4QQC - chain A; structure by X-ray diffraction, 2.40 A resolution.

[Chain A]
Protein: Fibroblast growth factor receptor 4
Organism: Homo sapiens
Notes: EC 2.7.10.1; fragment: Kinase domain Of FGF Receptor 4
UniProtKB: P22455 (FGFR4_HUMAN); numbering as in UniProt (aligned over 445-753)
Amino-acid sequence (323 residues; row label = number of the first residue in the row):
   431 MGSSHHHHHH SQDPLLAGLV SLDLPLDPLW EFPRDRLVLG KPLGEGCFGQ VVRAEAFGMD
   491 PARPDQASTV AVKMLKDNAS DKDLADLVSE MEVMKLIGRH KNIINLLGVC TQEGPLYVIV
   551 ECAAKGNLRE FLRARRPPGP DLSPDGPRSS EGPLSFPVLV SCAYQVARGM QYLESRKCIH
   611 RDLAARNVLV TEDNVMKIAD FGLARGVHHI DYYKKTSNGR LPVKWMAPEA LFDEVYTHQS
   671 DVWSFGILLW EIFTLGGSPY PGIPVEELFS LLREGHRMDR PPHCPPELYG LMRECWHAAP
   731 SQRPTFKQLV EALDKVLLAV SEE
Not modelled in the structure: 431-442, 490-494, 569-581, 634-650, 751-753
Differences from the reference sequence: expression tag (431-444); engineered mutation E664 (Arg in P22455)
Covalently attached groups: FIIN-2 (37O) linked to C477
Ligand contacts: FIIN-2 (37O; N-(4-{[3-(3,5-dimethoxyphenyl)-7-{[4-(4-methylpiperazin-1-yl)phenyl]amino}-2-oxo-3,4-dihydropyrimido[4,5-d]pyrimidin-1(2H)-yl]methyl}phenyl)propanamide): L473, G474, E475, G476, F478, V481, A501, K503, E520, M524, I534, V548, V550, E551, C552, A553, A554, G556, E560, L619, A629, D630, F631, L633
UniProt features mapped onto this chain:
  - active site: D612 (Proton acceptor)
  - binding site (ATP): L473 to V481, K503
  - modified residue: S573 (Phosphoserine), Y642 (Phosphotyrosine), Y643 (Phosphotyrosine)
  - natural variant: V550 (V550M: In breast pleomorphic lobular sample), P712 (P712T: In a lung adenocarcinoma sample)
  - mutagenesis: K503 (K503R: Loss of kinase activity)
From the paper describing this entry:
  - binding site for FIIN-2: C477, F478, A553, F631
  - conformationally variable residues (loop rearrangement, side-chain flip): F478, F631
  - contacts within the chain: F478-F631 (pi stacking)

[Summary]
FIIN-2 is covalently linked to C477. Curated annotation (UniProt) lists active-site residue D612, 10
ATP-binding residues and one mutagenesis site. The paper reports a binding site for FIIN-2 at C477, F478 and
A553 among others; conformational variability at F478 and F631.
Chain A is Fibroblast growth factor receptor 4 (Homo sapiens); the structure, Crystal Structure of FGF
Receptor (FGFR) 4 Kinase Domain in Complex with FIIN-2, an Irreversible Tyrosine ..., was determined by X-ray
diffraction (same publication as 4R5S and 4R6V).
